PDB entry 4A11 | X-ray diffraction, 3.31 A resolution | chains A and B

Chain A:
Protein: DNA damage-binding protein 1
Source organism: Homo sapiens
UniProtKB: Q16531 (DDB1_HUMAN); residue numbers follow UniProt; this construct covers 1-1140
Sequence (1159 residues; numbered -18 to 1140; the number before each row is that of its first residue; numbers below 1 keep their minus sign (Met-18 is residue -18)):
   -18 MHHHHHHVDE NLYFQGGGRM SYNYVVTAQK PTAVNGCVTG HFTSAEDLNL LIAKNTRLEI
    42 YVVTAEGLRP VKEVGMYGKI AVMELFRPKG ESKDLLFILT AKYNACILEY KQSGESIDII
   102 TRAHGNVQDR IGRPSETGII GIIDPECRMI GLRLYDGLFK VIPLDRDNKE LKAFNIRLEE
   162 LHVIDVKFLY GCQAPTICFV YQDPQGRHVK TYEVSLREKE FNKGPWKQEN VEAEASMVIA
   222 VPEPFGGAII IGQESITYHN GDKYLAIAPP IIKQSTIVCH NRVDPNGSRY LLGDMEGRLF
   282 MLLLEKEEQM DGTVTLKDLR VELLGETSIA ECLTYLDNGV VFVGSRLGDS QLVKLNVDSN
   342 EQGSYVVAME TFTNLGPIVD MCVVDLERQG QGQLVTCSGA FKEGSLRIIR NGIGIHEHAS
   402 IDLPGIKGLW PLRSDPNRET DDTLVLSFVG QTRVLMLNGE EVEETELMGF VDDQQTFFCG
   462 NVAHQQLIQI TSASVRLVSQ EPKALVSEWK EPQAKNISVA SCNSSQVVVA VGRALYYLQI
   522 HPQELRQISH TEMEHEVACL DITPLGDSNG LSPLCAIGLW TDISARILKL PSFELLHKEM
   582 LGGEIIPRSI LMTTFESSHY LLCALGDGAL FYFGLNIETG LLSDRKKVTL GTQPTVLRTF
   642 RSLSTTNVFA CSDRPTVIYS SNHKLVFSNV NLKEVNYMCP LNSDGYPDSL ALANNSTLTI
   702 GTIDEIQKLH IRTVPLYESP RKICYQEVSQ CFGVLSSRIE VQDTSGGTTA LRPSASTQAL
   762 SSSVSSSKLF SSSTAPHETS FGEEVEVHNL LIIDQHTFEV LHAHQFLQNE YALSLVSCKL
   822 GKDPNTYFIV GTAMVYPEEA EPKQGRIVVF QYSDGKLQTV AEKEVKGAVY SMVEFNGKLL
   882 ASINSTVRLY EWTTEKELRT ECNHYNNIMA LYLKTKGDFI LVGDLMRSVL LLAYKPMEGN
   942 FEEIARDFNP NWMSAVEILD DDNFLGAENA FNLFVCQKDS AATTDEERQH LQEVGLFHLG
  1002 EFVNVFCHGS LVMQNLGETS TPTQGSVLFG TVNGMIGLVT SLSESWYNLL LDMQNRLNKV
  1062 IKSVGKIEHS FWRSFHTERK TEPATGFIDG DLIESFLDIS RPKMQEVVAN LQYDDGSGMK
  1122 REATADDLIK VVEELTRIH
Unresolved in the structure: -18 to 0, 288-293, 338-344, 744-747, 773-783, 982-984, 1015-1022, 1114-1123
Differences from the reference sequence: expression tag (-18 to 0)
Swiss-Prot annotation at these positions:
  - modified residue: Ser2 (N-acetylserine), Lys1067 (N6-acetyllysine), Thr1125 (Phosphothreonine)
  - cross-link: Lys1121 (Glycyl lysine isopeptide (Lys-Gly) (interchain with G-Cter in SUMO2))

Chain B:
Protein: DNA excision repair protein ercc-8
Source organism: Homo sapiens
UniProtKB: Q13216 (ERCC8_HUMAN); residue numbers follow UniProt; this construct covers 1-396
Sequence (408 residues; numbered 1 to 408; the number before each row is that of its first residue):
     1 MLGFLSARQT GLEDPLRLRR AESTRRVLGL ELNKDRDVER IHGGGINTLD IEPVEGRYML
    61 SGGSDGVIVL YDLENSSRQS YYTCKAVCSI GRDHPDVHRY SVETVQWYPH DTGMFTSSSF
   121 DKTLKVWDTN TLQTADVFNF EETVYSHHMS PVSTKHCLVA VGTRGPKVQL CDLKSGSCSH
   181 ILQGHRQEIL AVSWSPRYDY ILATASADSR VKLWDVRRAS GCLITLDQHN GKKSQAVESA
   241 NTAHNGKVNG LCFTSDGLHL LTVGTDNRMR LWNSSNGENT LVNYGKVCNN SKKGLKFTVS
   301 CGCSSEFVFV PYGSTIAVYT VYSGEQITML KGHYKTVDCC VFQSNFQELY SGSRDCNILA
   361 WVPSLYEPVP DDDETTTKSQ LNPAFEDAWS SSDEEGGTSA WSHPQFEK
Unresolved in the structure: 366-408
Differences from the reference sequence: expression tag (397-408)
Swiss-Prot annotation at these positions:
  - modified residue (Phosphoserine): Ser390, Ser391, Ser392

How chain A and chain B interact:
Contacting residue pairs - 79 pairs, chain A then chain B:
  Asp110(A) with Arg197(B), salt bridge
  Ile112(A) with Arg197(B); Ser255(B); Asp256(B)
  Arg114(A) with Arg20(B); Asp256(B), salt bridge; Glu306(B); Tyr322(B)
  Pro115(A) with Arg20(B)
  Glu117(A) with Arg17(B), salt bridge
  Leu139(A) with Arg197(B); Leu258(B), hydrophobic
  Arg158(A) with Leu258(B), hydrogen bond (side chain-backbone); His259(B); Asn273(B); Ser274(B); Ser275(B)
  Leu162(A) with Tyr322(B), hydrophobic
  Pro358(A) with Gln9(B); Thr10(B)
  Val360(A) with Gln9(B)
  Lys723(A) with Gln9(B)
  Tyr812(A) with Leu2(B), hydrophobic
  Leu814(A) with Leu2(B), hydrophobic
  Val836(A) with Leu2(B), hydrophobic
  Ala841(A) with Met1(B); Arg25(B)
  Glu842(A) with Met1(B); Arg25(B), salt bridge; Leu365(B)
  Tyr871(A) with Met1(B); Leu2(B), hydrophobic; Leu5(B), hydrophobic
  Asn904(A) with Arg78(B)
  His905(A) with Ser77(B); Arg78(B)
  Tyr906(A) with Arg78(B), hydrogen bond (backbone-backbone); Gln79(B); Ser80(B)
  Asn907(A) with Asn75(B), hydrogen bond (side chain-backbone); Ser77(B), hydrogen bond (side chain-backbone); Arg78(B), hydrogen bond (backbone-backbone); Gln79(B)
  Ile909(A) with Phe346(B), hydrophobic
  Met910(A) with Met1(B), hydrophobic
  Leu912(A) with Leu5(B), hydrophobic
  Tyr913(A) with Arg8(B), hydrogen bond
  Leu926(A) with Met1(B), hydrophobic; Phe4(B), hydrophobic
  Met927(A) with Arg26(B), hydrogen bond; Phe346(B), hydrophobic; Gln347(B)
  Arg928(A) with Glu74(B), salt bridge; Asn75(B); Phe346(B)
  Asn941(A) with Arg78(B)
  Phe942(A) with Arg78(B)
  Glu944(A) with Ser76(B); Ser77(B)
  Arg947(A) with Asn75(B)
  Phe949(A) with Glu55(B); Arg57(B); Glu74(B)
  Asn950(A) with Glu55(B)
  Pro951(A) with Asn345(B)
  Trp953(A) with Phe4(B), hydrophobic; Arg19(B); Ser23(B)
  Met954(A) with Arg8(B), hydrogen bond (backbone-side chain)
  Asn970(A) with Arg8(B), hydrogen bond; Pro15(B), hydrogen bond (side chain-backbone); Leu16(B); Arg19(B)
  Phe972(A) with Pro15(B), hydrophobic
  Phe1003(A) with Arg8(B); Pro15(B), hydrophobic
  Asn1005(A) with Gln9(B), hydrogen bond (side chain-backbone)
  Val1033(A) with Gln9(B); Gly11(B)
Also at the interface, not in a pair above, chain A (52 interface residues in all): Gly113, Gly138, Arg327, Leu328, Ala381, Phe382, Arg722, Ala834, Pro843, Ser955
Also at the interface, not in a pair above, chain B (42 interface residues in all): Ser6, Leu12, Glu22
The authors on this interface:
  - interface residues, chain B: Met1(B), Leu5(B), Ser6(B), Arg8(B), Gln9(B), Leu16(B), Arg17(B), Arg20(B)

Summary:
52 residues of chain A face 42 of chain B across their interface; the contacts include 11 hydrogen bonds and 5
salt bridges. Polar contacts include Asp110(A)-Arg197(B), Arg114(A)-Asp256(B) and Glu117(A)-Arg17(B). The
paper reports interface residues Met1(B), Leu5(B) and Ser6(B) among others.
Here chain A is DNA damage-binding protein 1 and chain B is DNA excision repair protein ercc-8, both from Homo
sapiens. Entry 4A11 (Structure of the hsDDB1-hsCSA complex) was determined by X-ray diffraction together with
4A08, 4A09, 4A0A and 4A0B from the same study.
